6UZS - chains A and B of the 3 polymer chains in the assembly; structure by X-ray diffraction, 1.90 A resolution.

# Chain A
Name: MHC class I antigen
Source organism: Homo sapiens
UniProt: A0MSS3 (A0MSS3_HUMAN); residues 1-276 here correspond to UniProt positions 15-290 (UniProt number = residue number + 14)
Amino-acid sequence (276 residues; numbered 1 to 276; the number before each row is that of its first residue):
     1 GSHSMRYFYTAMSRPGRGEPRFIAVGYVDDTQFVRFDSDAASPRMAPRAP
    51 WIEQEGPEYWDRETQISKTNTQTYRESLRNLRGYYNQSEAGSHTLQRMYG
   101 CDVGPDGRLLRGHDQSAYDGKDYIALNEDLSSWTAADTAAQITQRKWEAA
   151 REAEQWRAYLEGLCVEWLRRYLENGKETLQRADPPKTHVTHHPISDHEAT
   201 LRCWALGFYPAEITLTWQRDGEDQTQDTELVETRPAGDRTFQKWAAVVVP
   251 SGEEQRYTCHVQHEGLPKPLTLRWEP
Cystine bridges: Cys101-Cys164, Cys203-Cys259
Ion coordination: Na+ near Glu264 (its only coordinating residue here)

# Chain B
Name: Beta-2-microglobulin
Source organism: Homo sapiens
UniProt: P61769 (B2MG_HUMAN); residues 1-99 here correspond to UniProt positions 21-119 (UniProt number = residue number + 20)
Amino-acid sequence (100 residues; each row starts with the number of its first residue; numbering starts at 0):
     0 MIQRTPKIQVYSRHPAENGKSNFLNCYVSGFHPSDIEVDLLKNGERIEKV
    50 EHSDLSFSKDWSFYLLYYTEFTPTEKDEYACRVNHVTLSQPKIVKWDRDM
Cystine bridges: Cys25-Cys80
Sequence notes: initiating methionine (0)
Swiss-Prot annotation at these positions:
  - modified residue: Gln2 (Pyrrolidone carboxylic acid)
  - glycosylation: Ile1 (N-linked (Glc) (glycation) isoleucine), Lys19 (N-linked (Glc) (glycation) lysine), Lys41 (N-linked (Glc) (glycation) lysine), Lys48 (N-linked (Glc) (glycation) lysine), Lys58 (N-linked (Glc) (glycation) lysine), Lys91 (N-linked (Glc) (glycation) lysine), Lys94 (N-linked (Glc) (glycation) lysine)

# Interface between chain A and chain B
Residue-residue contacts (59):
  Phe8(A) with Ser55(B); Phe56(B)
  Tyr9(A) with Phe56(B)
  Thr10(A) with Phe56(B); Phe62(B)
  Met12(A) with Ser33(B), hydrogen bond
  Arg17(A) with Asp34(B), salt bridge
  Val25(A) with Asp53(B); Leu54(B); Ser55(B)
  Tyr27(A) with Ser55(B); Tyr63(B), hydrogen bond
  Gln32(A) with Asp53(B), hydrogen bond
  Arg35(A) with Asp53(B), salt bridge
  Arg48(A) with Asp53(B), salt bridge
  His93(A) with Met0(B)
  Gln96(A) with His31(B), hydrogen bond; Phe56(B); Trp60(B), hydrogen bond (side chain-backbone); Phe62(B)
  Arg97(A) with Phe56(B)
  Met98(A) with Phe56(B), hydrophobic; Lys58(B); Trp60(B), hydrophobic
  Gln115(A) with Lys58(B), hydrogen bond; Trp60(B)
  Ser116(A) with Trp60(B)
  Ala117(A) with Trp60(B), hydrophobic
  Asp119(A) with Met0(B); Ile1(B); His31(B)
  Gly120(A) with Ile1(B); Arg3(B), hydrogen bond (backbone-side chain); His31(B); Trp60(B)
  Lys121(A) with Ile1(B)
  Asp122(A) with Trp60(B), hydrogen bond
  Arg202(A) with Met99(B)
  Trp204(A) with Met99(B), hydrophobic
  Val231(A) with Gln8(B)
  Glu232(A) with Lys6(B), salt bridge; Gln8(B), hydrogen bond (backbone-side chain); Ser28(B), hydrogen bond
  Thr233(A) with Tyr26(B)
  Arg234(A) with Gln8(B), hydrogen bond; Tyr10(B); Tyr26(B)
  Pro235(A) with Tyr10(B), hydrogen bond (backbone-side chain); Asn24(B); Tyr26(B); Leu65(B), hydrophobic
  Ala236(A) with Arg12(B), hydrogen bond (backbone-side chain); Asn24(B), hydrogen bond (backbone-side chain)
  Gly237(A) with Arg12(B), hydrogen bond (backbone-side chain); Leu65(B)
  Asp238(A) with Arg12(B)
  Gln242(A) with Tyr10(B); Ser11(B), hydrogen bond (side chain-backbone); Arg12(B), hydrogen bond (side chain-backbone)
Interface residues without a listed pair, chain A (37 interface residues in all): Ile23, Ser92, Thr94, His113, His192
Interface residues without a listed pair, chain B (28 interface residues in all): His13, Pro32, Ser57, Asp98

# In short
37 residues of chain A and 28 residues of chain B are in contact, with 17 hydrogen bonds and 4 salt bridges.
Among the polar pairs are Arg17(A)-Asp34(B), Arg35(A)-Asp53(B) and Arg48(A)-Asp53(B).
Here chain A is MHC class I antigen and chain B is Beta-2-microglobulin, both from Homo sapiens. Entry 6UZS
(HLA-B*15:01 complexed with a synthetic peptide) was determined by X-ray diffraction.
